PDB entry 8ZJ4 | electron microscopy, 2.67 A resolution | chains D and C of the 3 polymer chains in the assembly

Chain D:
Protein: Enteropeptidase catalytic light chain
Source organism: Homo sapiens
UniProt: P98073 (ENTK_HUMAN); residue numbers follow UniProt; this construct covers 785-1019
Sequence (235 residues; each row starts with the number of its first residue):
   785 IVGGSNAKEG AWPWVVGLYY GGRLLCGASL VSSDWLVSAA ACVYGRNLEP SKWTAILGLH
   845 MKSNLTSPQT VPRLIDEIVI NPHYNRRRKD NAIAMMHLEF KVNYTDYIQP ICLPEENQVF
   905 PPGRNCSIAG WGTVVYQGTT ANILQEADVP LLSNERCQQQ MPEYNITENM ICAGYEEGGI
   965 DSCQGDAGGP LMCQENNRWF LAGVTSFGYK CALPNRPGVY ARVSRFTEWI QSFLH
Construct notes: engineered mutation A825 (His in P98073), A876 (Asp in P98073), A971 (Ser in P98073)
Disulfide bonds: C810-C826, C910-C977, C941-C956
Glycans and other covalent adducts: N-acetylglucosamine (NAG) linked to N848, N887, N949; glycan linked to N909
Curated features (UniProtKB/Swiss-Prot):
  - glycosylation (N-linked (GlcNAc...) asparagine): N848, N887, N909, N949

Chain C:
Protein: Serine protease 1
Source organism: Homo sapiens
Notes: EC 3.4.21.4
UniProt: P07477 (TRY1_HUMAN); numbering as in UniProt (aligned over 16-247)
Sequence (232 residues; each row starts with the number of its first residue):
    16 APFDDDDKIV GGYNCEENSV PYQVSLNSGY HFCGGSLINE QWVVSAGHCY KSRIQVRLGE
    76 HNIEVLEGNE QFINAAKIIR HPQYDRKTLN NDIMLIKLSS RAVINARVST ISLPTAPPAT
   136 GTKCLISGWG NTASSGADYP DELQCLDAPV LSQAKCEASY PGKITSNMFC VGFLEGGKDS
   196 CQGDSGGPVV CNGQLQGVVS WGDGCAQKNK PGVYTKVYNY VKWIKNTIAA NS
Disulfide bonds: C48-C64, C139-C206, C171-C185
Curated features (UniProtKB/Swiss-Prot):
  - active site (Charge relay system): H63, D107, S200
  - binding site (Ca(2+)): E75, N77, V80, E85
  - site: D194 (Required for specificity)
  - modified residue: Y154 (Sulfotyrosine)
  - natural variant: A16 (A16V: In PCTT), D22 (D22G: In PCTT), K23 (K23R: In PCTT), N29 (N29I: In PCTT; N29T: In PCTT), N54 (N54S: In PCTT), E79 (E79K: In PCTT), L104 (L104P: In PCTT), R116 (R116C: In PCTT), R122 (R122C: In PCTT; R122H: In PCTT), T137 (T137M: In a colorectal cancer sample), C139 (C139F: In PCTT)
  - mutagenesis: Y154 (Y154F: Lack of sulfation)

Chain D / chain C interface:
Contacting residue pairs (31):
  R807(D) with N29(C), hydrogen bond; C30(C), hydrogen bond (side chain-backbone)
  L809(D) with V25(C), hydrophobic
  A823(D) with K23(C)
  A825(D) with D22(C)
  C826(D) with K23(C)
  K836(D) with K138(C)
  K873(D) with D21(C), salt bridge
  Y920(D) with F18(C); D19(C), hydrogen bond (side chain-backbone); D20(C), hydrogen bond (side chain-backbone)
  Q921(D) with D156(C)
  T923(D) with E31(C), hydrogen bond; H76(C); E82(C), hydrogen bond
  C967(D) with K23(C)
  Q968(D) with F18(C)
  G969(D) with K23(C)
  D970(D) with V25(C)
  A971(D) with K23(C)
  G972(D) with K23(C)
  T989(D) with K23(C), hydrogen bond (backbone-side chain)
  S990(D) with D22(C); K23(C)
  F991(D) with D21(C); D22(C)
  G992(D) with D21(C), hydrogen bond (backbone-backbone)
  Y993(D) with P17(C); F18(C)
  K994(D) with F18(C)
  C995(D) with F18(C), hydrophobic
Also at the interface, not in a pair above, chain D (27 interface residues in all): G806, C810, K846, G922
Also at the interface, not in a pair above, chain C (17 interface residues in all): A16, N33

In short:
27 residues of chain D and 17 residues of chain C are in contact; the contacts include 8 hydrogen bonds and 1
salt bridge. Among the polar pairs are K873(D)-D21(C), R807(D)-N29(C) and R807(D)-C30(C).
Here chain D is Enteropeptidase catalytic light chain and chain C is Serine protease 1, both from Homo
sapiens. Entry 8ZJ4 (trypsinogen-EP-N619A) was determined by electron microscopy.
